5MNV - chain A; structure by X-ray diffraction, 2.97 A resolution.

# Chain A
Molecule: Cytochrome P-450
Source organism: Streptomyces antibioticus
UniProt: Q59819 (Q59819_STRAT); residue numbers follow UniProt; this construct covers 1-407
Sequence (407 residues; row label = number of the first residue in the row):
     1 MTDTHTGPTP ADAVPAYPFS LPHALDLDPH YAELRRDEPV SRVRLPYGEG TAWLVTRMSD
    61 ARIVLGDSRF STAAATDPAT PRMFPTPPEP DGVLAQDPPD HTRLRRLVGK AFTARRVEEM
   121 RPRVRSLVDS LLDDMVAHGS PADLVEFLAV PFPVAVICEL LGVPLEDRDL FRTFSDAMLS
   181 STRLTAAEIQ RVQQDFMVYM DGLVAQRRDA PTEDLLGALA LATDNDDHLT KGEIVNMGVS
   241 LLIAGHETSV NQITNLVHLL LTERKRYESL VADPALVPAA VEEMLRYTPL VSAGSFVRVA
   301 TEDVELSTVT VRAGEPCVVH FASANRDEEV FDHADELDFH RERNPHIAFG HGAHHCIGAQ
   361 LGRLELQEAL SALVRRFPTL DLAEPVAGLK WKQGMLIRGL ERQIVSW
Disordered / not traced: 1-10
Bound ions: heme Fe near C356 (its only coordinating residue here)
Residues lining bound ligands:
  - 6-deoxyerythronolide b (DEB): M83, F84, L94, I243, A244, E247, T248, V291, A293, G294, S295, F296, L396, I397
  - heme (HEM): V93, L94, H101, R105, F112, L241, A244, G245, T248, S249, Q252, L285, L290, F296, R298, F321, A348, F349, G350, A353, H354, H355, C356, I357, G358, L361, G362

# In short
Ligands of chain A: heme and 6-deoxyerythronolide b.
Chain A is Cytochrome P-450 (Streptomyces antibioticus); the structure, Structural and functional
characterization of OleP in complex with 6DEB in PEG, was determined by X-ray diffraction together with 5MNS
from the same study.
